Entry 8ZH9 (X-ray diffraction, 2.40 A resolution); this record covers chains A and C of the 3 polymer chains in the assembly.

[Chain A]
Molecule: 16-nt DNA strand
Sequence (16 nucleotides; numbered 1 to 16; the number before each row is that of its first residue):
     1 ACCAGTCCGGAAATTT

[Chain C]
Protein: ETS transcription factor ELK1
Organism: Sus scrofa
UniProt: A0A4X1T8E2 (A0A4X1T8E2_PIG); residue numbers follow UniProt; this construct covers 1-94
Sequence (94 residues; numbered 1 to 94; the number before each row is that of its first residue):
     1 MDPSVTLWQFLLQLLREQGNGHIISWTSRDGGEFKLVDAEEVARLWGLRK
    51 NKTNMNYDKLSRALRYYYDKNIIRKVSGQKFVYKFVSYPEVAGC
Not modelled in the structure: 1-3, 90-94

[How chain A and chain C interact]
Residue-residue contacts (17):
  DT6(A) with Lys80(C), salt bridge to the phosphate; Phe81(C), phosphate contact
  DC7(A) with Tyr57(C), hydrogen bond to the phosphate; Lys75(C), salt bridge to the phosphate; Gln79(C), phosphate contact; Lys80(C), phosphate contact; Phe81(C), hydrogen bond to the phosphate
  DC8(A) with Arg65(C), base contact; Tyr68(C), hydrogen bond to the phosphate; Lys75(C), phosphate contact
  DG9(A) with Arg62(C), hydrogen bond to the base; Arg65(C), hydrogen bond to the base; Tyr68(C), phosphate contact
  DG10(A) with Arg62(C), hydrogen bond to the base
  DA11(A) with Arg62(C), base contact; Tyr66(C), hydrogen bond to the base
  DA12(A) with Tyr66(C), base contact
Other interface residues (no listed pair), chain A (8 interface residues in all): DT16
Other interface residues (no listed pair), chain C (12 interface residues in all): Ser4, Asp58, Tyr83

[In short]
Chain A and chain C form an interface of 8 and 12 residues respectively, with 7 hydrogen bonds and 2 salt
bridges. Among the polar pairs are DG9(A)-Arg62(C), DG9(A)-Arg65(C) and DG10(A)-Arg62(C).
Here chain A is a 16-nt DNA strand and chain C is ETS transcription factor ELK1 (Sus scrofa). Entry 8ZH9 (The
structure of ELK1-DNA complex) was determined by X-ray diffraction.
